6TYL - chains A and C of the 5 polymer chains in the assembly; structure by X-ray diffraction, 3.30 A resolution.

# Chain A
Molecule: Resistance to inhibitors of cholinesterase 8 homolog A (C. elegans)
Organism: Rattus norvegicus
UniProtKB: B1H241 (B1H241_RAT); residue numbers follow UniProt; this construct covers 1-491
Chain sequence (492 residues; row label = number of the first residue in the row; numbering starts at 0):
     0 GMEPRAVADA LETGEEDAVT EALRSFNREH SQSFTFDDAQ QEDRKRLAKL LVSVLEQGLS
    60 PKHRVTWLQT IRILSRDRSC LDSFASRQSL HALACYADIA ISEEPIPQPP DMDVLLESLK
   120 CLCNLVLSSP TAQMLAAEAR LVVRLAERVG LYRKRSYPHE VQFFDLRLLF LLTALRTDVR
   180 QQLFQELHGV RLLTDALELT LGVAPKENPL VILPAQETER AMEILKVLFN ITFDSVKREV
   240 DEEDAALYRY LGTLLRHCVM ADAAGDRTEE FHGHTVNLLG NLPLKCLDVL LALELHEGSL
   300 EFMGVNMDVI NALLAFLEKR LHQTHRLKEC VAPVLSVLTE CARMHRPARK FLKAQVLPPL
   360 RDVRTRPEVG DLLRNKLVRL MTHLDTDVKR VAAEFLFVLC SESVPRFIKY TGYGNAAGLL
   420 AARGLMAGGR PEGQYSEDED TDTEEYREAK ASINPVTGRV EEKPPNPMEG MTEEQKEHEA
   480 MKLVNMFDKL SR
Not modelled in the structure: 0, 423-429
Construct notes: expression tag (0); engineered mutation F232 (Tyr in B1H241)
Modified residues: S435 (phosphoserine; SEP); T440 (phosphothreonine; TPO)
Reported in the primary citation:
  - post-translational modification sites: S435, T440
  - mutagenesis - Y412A: unchanged catalytic activity with Guanine nucleotide-binding protein G(i) subunit alpha-1
  - mutagenesis - A415W, E478A, E478K, L482D: decreased catalytic activity with Guanine nucleotide-binding protein G(i) subunit alpha-1

# Chain C
Molecule: Nanobody A
Organism: Lama glama
Notes: antibody fragment or engineered binder
Chain sequence (124 residues; row label = number of the first residue in the row):
     1 QVQLQESGGG LVQPGGSLRL SCAASGIIFR SNGMAWYRQA PGKEREWVAS ITSFGDAIYR
    61 DSVKGRFTIS RDNARNAVSL QTNSLKTEDT AVYYCNTYPV NSAWGQGTQV TVSSHHHHHH
   121 EPEA
Not modelled in the structure: 1, 114-124
Disulfide bonds: C22-C95

# Chain A / chain C interface
Pairs across the interface - 37 pairs, chain A then chain C:
  R152(A) - I28(C)
  R152(A) - S31(C)  hydrogen bond (side chain-backbone)
  R152(A) - N32(C)  hydrogen bond
  R190(A) - Y98(C)  hydrogen bond (side chain-backbone)
  R190(A) - P99(C)
  D194(A) - P99(C)
  D194(A) - V100(C)
  E197(A) - S31(C)
  E197(A) - N32(C)
  E197(A) - G33(C)  hydrogen bond (side chain-backbone)
  E197(A) - T52(C)
  E197(A) - S53(C)  hydrogen bond (side chain-backbone)
  E197(A) - P99(C)
  P204(A) - R30(C)
  P204(A) - S53(C)
  K205(A) - F54(C)
  K205(A) - G55(C)
  K205(A) - N73(C)  hydrogen bond
  N207(A) - F54(C)
  E241(A) - R60(C)
  E241(A) - D61(C)
  E242(A) - Y37(C)
  E242(A) - Y98(C)
  A245(A) - W47(C)  hydrophobic
  A245(A) - Y98(C)
  L246(A) - Y98(C)  hydrogen bond (backbone-side chain)
  Y249(A) - G33(C)
  Y249(A) - I51(C)
  Y249(A) - T52(C)
  Y249(A) - Y98(C)  hydrophobic
  Y249(A) - P99(C)
  T252(A) - T52(C)
  L253(A) - T52(C)
  R255(A) - D56(C)  salt bridge
  H256(A) - F54(C)
  H256(A) - D56(C)  salt bridge
  V288(A) - I58(C)  hydrophobic
Also at the interface, not in a pair above, chain A (20 interface residues in all): K153, L198, L292
Also at the interface, not in a pair above, chain C (23 interface residues in all): I27, S50, N101

# Summary
The interface between chain A and chain C involves 20 residues on one side and 23 on the other, with 7
hydrogen bonds and 2 salt bridges. Among the polar pairs are R255(A)-D56(C), H256(A)-D56(C) and
R152(A)-S31(C). The paper reports that A415W, E478A and E478K of chain A, among others, reduce catalytic
activity with Guanine nucleotide-binding protein G(i) subunit alpha-1; modification sites S435(A) and T440(A);
5 substitutions were tested in all.
Chain A is Resistance to inhibitors of cholinesterase 8 homolog A (C. elegans) (Rattus norvegicus) and chain C
is Nanobody A (Lama glama); the structure, Crystal structure of mammalian Ric-8A:Galpha(i):nanobody complex,
was determined by X-ray diffraction (same publication as 6UKT).
